9GG5 - chains A and B of the 4 polymer chains in the assembly; structure by electron microscopy, 3.26 A resolution.

# Chain A
Protein: Engineered miniGq
From: Homo sapiens
Chain sequence (246 residues; numbered 1 to 246; the number before each row is that of its first residue):
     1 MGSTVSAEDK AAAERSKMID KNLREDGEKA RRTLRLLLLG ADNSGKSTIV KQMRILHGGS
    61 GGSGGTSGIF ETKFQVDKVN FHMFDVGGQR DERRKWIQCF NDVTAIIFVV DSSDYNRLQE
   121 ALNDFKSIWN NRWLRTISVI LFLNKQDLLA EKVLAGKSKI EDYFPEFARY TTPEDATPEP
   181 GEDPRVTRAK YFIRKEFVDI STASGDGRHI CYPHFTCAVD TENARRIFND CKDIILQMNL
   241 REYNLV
Disordered / not traced: 1-4, 55-67

# Chain B
Protein: Guanine nucleotide-binding protein G(I)/G(S)/G(T) subunit beta-1
From: Homo sapiens
UniProtKB: P62873 (GBB1_HUMAN); numbering as in UniProt (aligned over 1-340)
Chain sequence (340 residues; each row starts with the number of its first residue):
     1 MSELDQLRQE AEQLKNQIRD ARKACADATL SQITNNIDPV GRIQMRTRRT LRGHLAKIYA
    61 MHWGTDSRLL VSASQDGKLI IWDSYTTNKV HAIPLRSSWV MTCAYAPSGN YVACGGLDNI
   121 CSIYNLKTRE GNVRVSRELA GHTGYLSCCR FLDDNQIVTS SGDTTCALWD IETGQQTTTF
   181 TGHTGDVMSL SLAPDTRLFV SGACDASAKL WDVREGMCRQ TFTGHESDIN AICFFPNGNA
   241 FATGSDDATC RLFDLRADQE LMTYSHDNII CGITSVSFSK SGRLLLAGYD DFNCNVWDAL
   301 KADRAGVLAG HDNRVSCLGV TDDGMAVATG SWDSFLKIWN
Disordered / not traced: 1-2
Swiss-Prot annotation at these positions:
  - modified residue: Ser-2 (N-acetylserine), His-266 (Phosphohistidine)
  - natural variant: Leu-30 (L30F: In MRD42; uncertain significance), Arg-52 (R52G: In MRD42), Gly-64 (G64V: In MRD42), Asp-76 (D76E: In MRD42; D76G: In MRD42), Gly-77 (G77S: In MRD42), Lys-78 (K78R: In MRD42), Ile-80 (I80N: In MRD42; I80T: In MRD42), His-91 (H91R: In MRD42; uncertain significance), Ala-92 (A92T: In MRD42), Pro-94 (P94S: In MRD42), Leu-95 (L95P: In MRD42), Arg-96 (R96L: In MRD42), 5 further natural variant entries in UniProt

# How chain A and chain B interact
Residue-residue contacts - 31 pairs, chain A then chain B:
  Arg-15(A) / Val-90(B)
  Ser-16(A) / Asn-88(B)
  Ser-16(A) / Lys-89(B)
  Ile-19(A) / Lys-89(B)
  Ile-19(A) / Ala-92(B)  hydrophobic
  Asp-20(A) / Lys-89(B)  salt bridge
  Leu-23(A) / Gly-53(B)
  Leu-23(A) / Leu-55(B)
  Leu-23(A) / Ile-80(B)  hydrophobic
  Leu-23(A) / Ala-92(B)  hydrophobic
  Asp-26(A) / Lys-78(B)  salt bridge
  Gly-27(A) / Leu-55(B)
  Arg-35(A) / Trp-99(B)
  Gly-68(A) / Asn-119(B)
  Ile-69(A) / Leu-117(B)  hydrophobic
  Phe-84(A) / Trp-99(B)  hydrophobic
  Gly-88(A) / Thr-143(B)
  Lys-95(A) / Tyr-145(B)
  Lys-95(A) / Met-188(B)
  Lys-95(A) / Cys-204(B)
  Lys-95(A) / Asp-228(B)  salt bridge
  Lys-95(A) / Asn-230(B)  hydrogen bond
  Trp-96(A) / Leu-117(B)  hydrophobic
  Cys-99(A) / Tyr-59(B)  hydrogen bond (backbone-side chain)
  Cys-99(A) / Gln-75(B)  hydrogen bond
  Cys-99(A) / Trp-99(B)  hydrophobic
  Phe-100(A) / Trp-99(B)  hydrophobic
  Asn-101(A) / Lys-57(B)
  Asn-101(A) / Tyr-59(B)
  Asn-101(A) / Trp-332(B)
  Trp-133(A) / Arg-314(B)
Also at the interface, not in a pair above, chain A (21 interface residues in all): Glu-92, Gln-98, Asp-102
Also at the interface, not in a pair above, chain B (25 interface residues in all): His-91, Asp-186, Asp-290

# Overview
21 residues of chain A face 25 of chain B across their interface; the contacts include 3 hydrogen bonds and 3
salt bridges. Polar contacts include Asp-20(A)/Lys-89(B), Asp-26(A)/Lys-78(B) and Lys-95(A)/Asp-228(B).
Chain A is Engineered miniGq and chain B is Guanine nucleotide-binding protein G(I)/G(S)/G(T) subunit beta-1,
both from Homo sapiens; the structure, Cryo-EM structure of Thromboxane A2 receptor-miniGq protein complex
bound to U46619, was determined by electron microscopy.
